PDB entry 8P7C | electron microscopy, 3.70 A resolution | chains C and T of the 6 polymer chains in the assembly

== Chain C ==
Protein: tRNA N(3)-methylcytidine methyltransferase METTL6
Organism: Homo sapiens
Notes: EC 2.1.1.-
Reference sequence: Q8TCB7 (METL6_HUMAN); residue numbers follow UniProt; this construct covers 1-284
Amino-acid sequence (284 residues; each row starts with the number of its first residue):
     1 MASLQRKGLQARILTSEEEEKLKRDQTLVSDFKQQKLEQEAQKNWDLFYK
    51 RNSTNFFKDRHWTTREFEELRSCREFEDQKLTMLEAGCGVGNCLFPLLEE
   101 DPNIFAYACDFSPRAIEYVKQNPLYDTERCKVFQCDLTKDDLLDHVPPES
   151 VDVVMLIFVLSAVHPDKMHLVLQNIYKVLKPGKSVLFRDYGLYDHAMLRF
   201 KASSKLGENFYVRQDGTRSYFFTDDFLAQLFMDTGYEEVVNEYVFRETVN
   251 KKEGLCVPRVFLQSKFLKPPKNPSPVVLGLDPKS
Unresolved in the structure: 1-26, 73-78, 272-284
UniProt features mapped onto this chain:
  - binding site (S-adenosyl-L-methionine): Trp-45, Tyr-49, Gly-87, Asp-110, Asp-136, Leu-137, Ile-157
  - binding site (S-adenosyl-L-homocysteine): Tyr-49, His-61, Glu-85, Gly-87, Asp-110, Asp-136, Leu-137, Ile-157
  - mutagenesis: Tyr-49 (Y49F: Decreased affinity for S-adenosyl-L-methionine), His-61 (H61N: Decreased affinity for S-adenosyl-L-methionine), Glu-85 (E85Q: Strongly decreased affinity for S-adenosyl-L-methionine), Cys-93 (C93S: Does not affect affinity for S-adenosyl-L-methionine), Asp-110 (D110A: Nearly abolished affinity for S-adenosyl-L-methionine), Phe-111 (F111L: Decreased affinity for S-adenosyl-L-methionine), Ser-161 (S161A: Strongly reduced RNA (cytosine-3-)-methyltransferase activity), Thr-217 (T217A: Strongly reduced RNA (cytosine-3-)-methyltransferase activity)
Ligand contacts: S-adenosylhomocysteine (SAH): Trp-45, Tyr-49, Phe-57, Arg-60, Glu-85, Gly-87, Cys-88, Gly-89, Gly-91, Asn-92, Cys-93, Asp-110, Phe-111, Ser-112, Cys-135, Asp-136, Leu-137, Thr-138, Ile-157, Phe-158, Val-159, Ala-162, Val-163
What the authors report for this chain:
  - mutagenesis - D110A: abolished binding to S-adenosylhomocysteine
  - mutagenesis - D110A: abolished binding to Serine tRNA (chain T)
  - mutagenesis - D110A: abolished catalytic activity
  - mutagenesis - Y49F: unchanged binding to S-adenosylhomocysteine
  - mutagenesis - Y49F: decreased binding to Serine tRNA (chain T)
  - mutagenesis - F32A, Y49F, Y190F: decreased catalytic activity
  - mutagenesis - Y190F: unchanged binding to Serine tRNA (chain T)
  - mutagenesis - D189A, D189N: abolished expression

== Chain T ==
Molecule: Serine tRNA
Organism: Trichoplusia ni
Sequence (85 nucleotides; each row starts with the number of its first residue; note: 1 number in that range is skipped by the numbering (no residue carries it; nothing is unmodelled there); a row labelled like 47A-47I holds insertion residues (47A, then the next letters in order)):
     1 GCAGUGGUGGCXGAGU
    18 GGU
   20A U
    21 AAGGCGUCGGAXUUGAXAUCCGAUUCG
47A-47I CUCUGCGAG
    48 XGUGGGUUCGAAUCCCACCCACUGCGCCA
Unresolved in the structure: 75-76
Modified / non-standard residues: 4AC (N(4)-acetylcytidine-5'-monophosphate) at position 12, OMG (o2'-methylguanosine-5'-monophosphate) at position 18, H2U (5,6-dihydrouridine-5'-monophosphate) at position 20, M2G (N2-dimethylguanosine-5'-monophosphate) at position 26, JMH (3-Methylcytidine- 5'-monophosphate) at position 32, 6IA (N6-isopentenyl-adenosine-5'-monophosphate) at position 37, PSU (pseudouridine-5'-monophosphate) at position 39, OMU (o2'-methyluridine 5'-monophosphate) at position 44, 5MC (5-methylcytidine-5'-monophosphate) at position 48, 5MU (5-methyluridine 5'-monophosphate) at position 54, PSU (pseudouridine-5'-monophosphate) at position 55, 1MA (6-hydro-1-methyladenosine-5'-monophosphate) at position 58
Glycans and other covalent adducts: covalent link U16/OMG_18
Ion coordination: Mg2+ site 1: G9, 4AC_12; Mg2+ site 2 near 5MC_48 (its only coordinating residue here)

== Interface between chain C and chain T ==
Residue-residue contacts (45; chain C residue first):
  Lys-43(C) / C47C(T)  sugar contact
  Lys-43(C) / U47D(T)  salt bridge to the phosphate
  Asp-46(C) / U47D(T)  hydrogen bond to the base
  Leu-47(C) / U47D(T)  base contact
  Lys-50(C) / U47D(T)  hydrogen bond to the phosphate
  Lys-50(C) / G47E(T)  salt bridge to the phosphate
  Asn-52(C) / C41(T)  sugar contact
  Asn-55(C) / C41(T)  sugar contact
  Asn-55(C) / G42(T)  hydrogen bond to the phosphate
  Phe-56(C) / G30(T)  sugar contact
  Phe-56(C) / A31(T)  sugar contact
  Phe-56(C) / C41(T)  sugar contact
  Phe-57(C) / JMH_32(T)  base contact
  Lys-58(C) / U33(T)  sugar contact
  Lys-58(C) / C40(T)  sugar contact
  Asp-59(C) / U33(T)  sugar contact
  Asp-59(C) / U34(T)  phosphate contact
  Arg-60(C) / JMH_32(T)  base contact
  His-61(C) / U34(T)  salt bridge to the phosphate
  His-61(C) / G35(T)  hydrogen bond to the base
  Trp-62(C) / U33(T)  hydrogen bond to the phosphate
  Trp-62(C) / U34(T)  phosphate contact
  Arg-114(C) / U47D(T)  hydrogen bond to the base
  Phe-158(C) / JMH_32(T)  sugar contact
  Arg-188(C) / U34(T)  base contact
  Tyr-190(C) / A31(T)  phosphate contact
  Tyr-190(C) / JMH_32(T)  hydrogen bond to the phosphate
  His-195(C) / 6IA_37(T)  base contact
  Ala-196(C) / A31(T)  phosphate contact
  Arg-199(C) / A31(T)  salt bridge to the phosphate
  Arg-199(C) / 6IA_37(T)  base contact
  Phe-200(C) / A31(T)  phosphate contact
  Lys-201(C) / G29(T)  phosphate contact
  Arg-213(C) / G30(T)  phosphate contact
  Arg-213(C) / A31(T)  salt bridge to the phosphate
  Arg-213(C) / JMH_32(T)  base contact
  Gln-214(C) / G29(T)  hydrogen bond to the sugar
  Gln-214(C) / G30(T)  hydrogen bond to the sugar
  Thr-248(C) / 6IA_37(T)  base contact
  Val-249(C) / 6IA_37(T)  hydrogen bond to the sugar
  Asn-250(C) / 6IA_37(T)  base contact
  Lys-251(C) / A38(T)  base contact
  Lys-252(C) / A38(T)  hydrogen bond to the sugar
  Arg-259(C) / JMH_32(T)  salt bridge to the phosphate
  Phe-261(C) / JMH_32(T)  sugar contact
Interface residues without a listed pair, chain C (34 interface residues in all): Trp-45, Arg-51, Val-257
Interface residues without a listed pair, chain T (16 interface residues in all): PSU_39

== Summary ==
34 residues of chain C and 16 residues of chain T are in contact, with 11 hydrogen bonds and 6 salt bridges.
Polar contacts include Asp-46(C)/U47D(T), His-61(C)/G35(T) and Arg-114(C)/U47D(T). Ligands of chain C:
S-adenosylhomocysteine. From the paper: F32A, Y49F and Y190F of chain C reduce catalytic activity; D189A and
D189N of chain C abolish expression.
Chain C is tRNA N(3)-methylcytidine methyltransferase METTL6 (Homo sapiens) and chain T is Serine tRNA
(Trichoplusia ni); the structure, CryoEM structure of METTL6 tRNA SerRS complex in a 2:2:2 stoichiometry, was
determined by electron microscopy together with 8P7B, 8P7D, 8OWX and 8OWY from the same study.
